Entry 9FOY (X-ray diffraction, 2.80 A resolution); this record covers chains A and B of the 6 polymer chains in the assembly.

Chain A (and B):
Protein: DNA gyrase subunit B, DNA gyrase subunit A
Organism: Mycobacterium tuberculosis H37Rv
Notes: EC 5.6.2.2; chain B of this document is another copy of the same molecule, construct and numbering; everything in this record applies to it too
Reference sequence: chimeric construct of P9WG45, P9WG47: residues 426-1001 from P9WG45 (GYRB_MYCTU) positions 426-675 (offset varies); residues 1002-1500 from P9WG47 positions 2-500 (UniProt number = residue number - 1000)
Chain sequence (756 residues; row label = number of the first residue in the row; note: 326 numbers in that range are skipped by the numbering (no residue carries them; nothing is unmodelled there)):
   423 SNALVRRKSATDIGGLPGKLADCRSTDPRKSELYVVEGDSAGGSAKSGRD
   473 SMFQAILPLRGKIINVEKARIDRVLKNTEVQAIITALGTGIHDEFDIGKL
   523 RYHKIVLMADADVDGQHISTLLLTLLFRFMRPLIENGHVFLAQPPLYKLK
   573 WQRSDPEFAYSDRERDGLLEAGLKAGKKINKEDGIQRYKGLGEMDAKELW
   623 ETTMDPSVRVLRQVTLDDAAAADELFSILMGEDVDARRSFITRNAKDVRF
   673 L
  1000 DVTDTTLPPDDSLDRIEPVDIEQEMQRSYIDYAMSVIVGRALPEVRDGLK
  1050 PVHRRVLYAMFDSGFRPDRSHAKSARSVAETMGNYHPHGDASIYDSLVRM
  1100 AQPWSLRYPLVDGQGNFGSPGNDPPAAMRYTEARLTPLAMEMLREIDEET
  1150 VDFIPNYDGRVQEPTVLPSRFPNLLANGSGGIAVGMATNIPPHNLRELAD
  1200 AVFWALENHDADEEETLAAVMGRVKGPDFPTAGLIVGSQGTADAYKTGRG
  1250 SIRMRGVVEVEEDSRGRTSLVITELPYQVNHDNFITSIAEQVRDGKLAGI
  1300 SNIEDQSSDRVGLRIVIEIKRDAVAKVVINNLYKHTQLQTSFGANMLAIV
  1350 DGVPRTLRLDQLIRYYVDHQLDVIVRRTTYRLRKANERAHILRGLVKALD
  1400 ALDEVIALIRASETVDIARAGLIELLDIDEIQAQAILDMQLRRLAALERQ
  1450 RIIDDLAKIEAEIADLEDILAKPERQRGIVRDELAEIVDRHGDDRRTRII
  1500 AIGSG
Unresolved in the structure: 423-424, 431-436, 1000-1013, 1501-1504
Differences from the reference sequence: expression tag (423-425, 1501-1504)
Swiss-Prot annotation at these positions:
  - binding site (Mg(2+)): Glu459, Asp532, Asp534
  - site (Interaction with DNA): Lys484, Asn487
  - active site: Tyr1129 (O-(5'-phospho-DNA)-tyrosine intermediate)
  - modified residue: Thr1002 (N-acetylthreonine)
Ligand contacts: A1ID8 / A1ID9: Ala1074, Ala1078, Met1081, Asp1089, Met1127
From the paper describing this entry:
  - binding site for the ligand A1ID9: Ala1074, Ala1078, Met1081, Asp1089, Met1127
  - binding site for the ligand A1ID8: Ala1074

Interface between chain A and chain B:
Contacting residue pairs - 120 pairs, chain A then chain B:
  Arg446(A) with Asp1304(B), hydrogen bond (side chain-backbone); Gln1305(B)
  Ser462(A) with Asn1115(B), hydrogen bond (backbone-side chain); Ala1125(B); Tyr1129(B)
  Gly465(A) with Asn1115(B)
  Ser466(A) with Asn1115(B)
  Lys468(A) with Asp1122(B), salt bridge; Asp1281(B), salt bridge
  Ser469(A) with Asp1122(B)
  Gly470(A) with Arg1309(B), hydrogen bond (backbone-side chain)
  Arg471(A) with Arg1309(B), hydrogen bond (backbone-side chain)
  Ser473(A) with Asp1304(B)
  Lys570(A) with Gln1113(B)
  Lys572(A) with Gln1113(B)
  Asp605(A) with Ser1069(B)
  Gln608(A) with Gln1113(B), hydrogen bond; Glu1131(B)
  Gly614(A) with Gly1114(B); Asn1115(B), hydrogen bond (backbone-backbone)
  Glu615(A) with Lys1072(B), salt bridge; Gly1114(B); Tyr1129(B)
  Asp617(A) with Gly1114(B)
  Lys619(A) with Asp1308(B)
  Trp622(A) with Arg1309(B)
  Asp1067(A) with Asn602(B)
  Ser1069(A) with Glu604(B), hydrogen bond (side chain-backbone); Asp605(B), hydrogen bond (side chain-backbone)
  His1070(A) with Asp605(B)
  Lys1072(A) with Glu615(B)
  Ala1074(A) with Ala1078(B)
  Arg1075(A) with Ala1078(B); Glu1079(B), salt bridge; Asn1083(B), hydrogen bond; Arg1159(B)
  Ala1078(A) with Ala1074(B); Arg1075(B); Ala1078(B), hydrophobic
  Glu1079(A) with Arg1075(B), salt bridge
  Met1081(A) with Arg1128(B)
  Asn1083(A) with Arg1075(B), hydrogen bond
  His1087(A) with Arg1128(B)
  Gly1088(A) with Arg1128(B)
  Gln1113(A) with Lys570(B); Lys572(B), hydrogen bond; Gln608(B), hydrogen bond; Glu615(B)
  Gly1114(A) with Gly614(B); Glu615(B); Asp617(B)
  Asn1115(A) with Ser462(B), hydrogen bond (side chain-backbone); Gly465(B); Ser466(B); Gly614(B), hydrogen bond (backbone-backbone)
  Asp1122(A) with Lys468(B), salt bridge; Ser469(B)
  Ala1125(A) with Ser462(B)
  Arg1128(A) with Met1081(B); His1087(B); Gly1088(B)
  Tyr1129(A) with Ser462(B); Glu615(B)
  Glu1131(A) with Gln608(B), hydrogen bond
  Arg1159(A) with Arg1075(B)
  Asp1281(A) with Lys468(B), salt bridge
  Glu1303(A) with Arg446(B), salt bridge
  Asp1304(A) with Arg446(B), hydrogen bond (backbone-side chain); Ser473(B)
  Asp1308(A) with Ser469(B); Lys619(B)
  Arg1309(A) with Gly470(B), hydrogen bond (side chain-backbone); Arg471(B), hydrogen bond (side chain-backbone); Trp622(B)
  Leu1401(A) with Arg1409(B)
  Asp1402(A) with Arg1409(B), salt bridge
  Ile1405(A) with Ile1405(B), hydrophobic
  Ile1408(A) with Leu1440(B); Leu1443(B), hydrophobic; Ala1444(B)
  Arg1409(A) with Leu1401(B); Asp1402(B), salt bridge; Leu1443(B); Arg1448(B), hydrogen bond (backbone-side chain)
  Ser1411(A) with Ala1444(B); Ala1445(B), hydrogen bond (backbone-backbone)
  Glu1412(A) with Ala1445(B); Leu1446(B), hydrogen bond (backbone-backbone)
  Val1414(A) with Arg1441(B); Glu1447(B)
  Gln1433(A) with Arg1441(B)
  Ile1435(A) with Leu1440(B)
  Leu1436(A) with Gln1439(B); Leu1440(B), hydrogen bond (backbone-backbone); Arg1441(B), hydrogen bond (backbone-backbone)
  Asp1437(A) with Gln1439(B); Arg1441(B), salt bridge
  Met1438(A) with Gln1439(B); Leu1440(B), hydrogen bond (backbone-backbone)
  Gln1439(A) with Leu1436(B); Asp1437(B); Met1438(B)
  Leu1440(A) with Ile1408(B); Ile1435(B); Leu1436(B), hydrogen bond (backbone-backbone); Met1438(B), hydrogen bond (backbone-backbone); Leu1440(B), hydrophobic
  Arg1441(A) with Val1414(B); Gln1433(B); Leu1436(B), hydrogen bond (backbone-backbone); Asp1437(B), salt bridge
  Leu1443(A) with Ile1408(B), hydrophobic; Arg1409(B)
  Ala1444(A) with Ile1408(B); Ser1411(B)
  Ala1445(A) with Ser1411(B), hydrogen bond (backbone-backbone); Glu1412(B)
  Leu1446(A) with Glu1412(B), hydrogen bond (backbone-backbone)
  Glu1447(A) with Val1414(B)
  Arg1448(A) with Arg1409(B), hydrogen bond (side chain-backbone)
Interface residues without a listed pair, chain A (74 interface residues in all): Gly612, Met616, Gly1082, Pro1086, Ser1118, Ala1126, Gln1305, Thr1413
Interface residues without a listed pair, chain B (73 interface residues in all): Met616, Gly1082, Pro1086, Ser1118, Ala1126, Glu1303, Thr1413

Summary:
Chain A and chain B form an interface of 74 and 73 residues respectively; the contacts include 30 hydrogen
bonds and 12 salt bridges. Polar contacts include Lys468(A)-Asp1122(B), Lys468(A)-Asp1281(B) and
Glu615(A)-Lys1072(B). The paper reports a binding site for the ligand A1ID9 at Ala1074(A), Ala1078(A) and
Met1081(A) among others; a binding site for the ligand A1ID8 at Ala1074(A).
Both chains are DNA gyrase subunit B, DNA gyrase subunit A (Mycobacterium tuberculosis H37Rv). Entry 9FOY
(Ternary complex of a Mycobacterium tuberculosis DNA gyrase core fusion with DNA and the inhibitor AMK32b) was
determined by X-ray diffraction.
